9ILZ - chains A and F of the 7 polymer chains in the assembly; structure by electron microscopy, 2.95 A resolution.

== Chain A (and F) ==
Name: Primase D5
Organism: Monkeypox virus
Notes: chain F of this document is another copy of the same molecule, construct and numbering; everything in this record applies to it too
UniProt: Q5IXS3 (Q5IXS3_MONPV); residues 1-785 here = UniProt positions 1-785
Chain sequence (785 residues; numbered 1 to 785; the number before each row is that of its first residue):
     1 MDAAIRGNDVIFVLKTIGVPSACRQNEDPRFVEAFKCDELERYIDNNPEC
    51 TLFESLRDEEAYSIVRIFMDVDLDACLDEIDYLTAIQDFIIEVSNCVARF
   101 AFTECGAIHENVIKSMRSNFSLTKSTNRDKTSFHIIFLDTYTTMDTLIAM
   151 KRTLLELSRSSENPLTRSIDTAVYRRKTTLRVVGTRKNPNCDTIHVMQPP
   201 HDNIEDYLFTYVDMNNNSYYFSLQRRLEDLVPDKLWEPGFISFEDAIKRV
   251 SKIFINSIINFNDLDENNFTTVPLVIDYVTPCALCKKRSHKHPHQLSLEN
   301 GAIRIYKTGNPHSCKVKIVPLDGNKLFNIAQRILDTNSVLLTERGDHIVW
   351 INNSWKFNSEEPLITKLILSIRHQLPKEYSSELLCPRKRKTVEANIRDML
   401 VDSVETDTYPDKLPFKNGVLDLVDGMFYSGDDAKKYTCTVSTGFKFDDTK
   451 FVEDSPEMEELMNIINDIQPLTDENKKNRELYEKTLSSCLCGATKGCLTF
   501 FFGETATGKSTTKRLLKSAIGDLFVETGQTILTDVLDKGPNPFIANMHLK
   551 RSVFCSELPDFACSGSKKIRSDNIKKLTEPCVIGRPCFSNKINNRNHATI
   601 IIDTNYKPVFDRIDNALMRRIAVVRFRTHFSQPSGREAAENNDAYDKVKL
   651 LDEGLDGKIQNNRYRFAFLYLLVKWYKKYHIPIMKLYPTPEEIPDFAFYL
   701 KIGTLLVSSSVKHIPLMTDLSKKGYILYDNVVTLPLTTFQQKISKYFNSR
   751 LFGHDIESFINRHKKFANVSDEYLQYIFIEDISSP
Not modelled in the structure: 1, 73-82, 126-131 (chain F: 1-239)
Small-molecule neighbours:
  - ADP (adenosine-5'-diphosphate): I464, D467, I468, E504, T505, A506, T507, G508, K509, S510, T511, F630, L650, L651, D652, L655, D656
  - ATP (adenosine-5'-triphosphate): D70, D72, S132, H134, A172, R175, L180, R181, K187, H195

== Interface between chain A and chain F ==
Contacting residue pairs (35; chain A residue first):
  G18(A) with N262(F)
  K151(A) with I255(F), hydrogen bond (side chain-backbone)
  E162(A) with C385(F), hydrogen bond; R387(F), salt bridge
  T171(A) with K252(F)
  A172(A) with K252(F)
  R175(A) with S257(F)
  G323(A) with L384(F)
  N324(A) with L384(F), hydrogen bond (side chain-backbone); C385(F)
  F327(A) with L384(F), hydrophobic
  N395(A) with P386(F); R389(F), hydrogen bond
  R397(A) with K366(F)
  D398(A) with T365(F), hydrogen bond; K366(F); L369(F); R389(F), salt bridge
  L400(A) with K366(F), hydrogen bond (backbone-side chain)
  V401(A) with I351(F), hydrophobic; N352(F); K356(F); K366(F)
  D537(A) with P542(F); F543(F)
  R585(A) with P542(F)
  V707(A) with N641(F)
  S708(A) with N641(F), hydrogen bond (backbone-side chain); N642(F), hydrogen bond
  S709(A) with N641(F)
  S710(A) with N641(F)
  K764(A) with L751(F)
  F766(A) with N748(F); R750(F); L751(F), hydrophobic
Other interface residues (no listed pair), chain A (35 interface residues in all): D170, R176, N300, P320, T391, A394, M399, K538, D572, D614, N615, K765, V769
Other interface residues (no listed pair), chain F (36 interface residues in all): K248, S251, N256, D277, R372, K377, T505, D534, E557, P559, P586, Y606, K745, F752

== Overview ==
Chain A and chain F form an interface of 35 and 36 residues respectively, with 8 hydrogen bonds and 2 salt
bridges. Polar contacts include E162(A)-R387(F), D398(A)-R389(F) and K151(A)-I255(F). Bound to chain A: ADP
and ATP.
Both chains are Primase D5 (Monkeypox virus). Entry 9ILZ (The Cryo-EM structure of MPXV E5 in complex with
ssDNA) was determined by electron microscopy (same publication as 9ILY, 9IM0, 9IM1, 9IM2 and 9IM3).
